6E7W - chains A and B; structure by X-ray diffraction, 2.67 A resolution.

Chain A:
Protein: Glutamate receptor ionotropic, NMDA 1
Organism: Xenopus laevis
Notes: fragment: Extracellular residues 23-407
UniProtKB: A0A1L8F5J9 (NMDZ1_XENLA), isoform A0A1L8F5J9-8; residue numbers follow UniProt; this construct covers 23-407
Amino-acid sequence (385 residues; each row starts with the number of its first residue):
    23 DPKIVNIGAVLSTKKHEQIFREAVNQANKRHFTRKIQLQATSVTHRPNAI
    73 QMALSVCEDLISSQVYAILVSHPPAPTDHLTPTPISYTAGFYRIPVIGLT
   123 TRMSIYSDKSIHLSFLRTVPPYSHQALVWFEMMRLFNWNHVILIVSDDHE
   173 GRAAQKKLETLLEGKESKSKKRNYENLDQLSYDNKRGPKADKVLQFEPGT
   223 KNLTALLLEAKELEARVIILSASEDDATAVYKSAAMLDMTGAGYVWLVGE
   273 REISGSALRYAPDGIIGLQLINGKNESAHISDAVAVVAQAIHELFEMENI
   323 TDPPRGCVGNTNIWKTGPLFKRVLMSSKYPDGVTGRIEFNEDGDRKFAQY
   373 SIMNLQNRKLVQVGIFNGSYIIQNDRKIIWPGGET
Disordered / not traced: 98-100, 187-208, 406-407
Disulfide bonds: C79-C329
Glycans and other covalent adducts: N-acetylglucosamine (NAG) linked to N297, N321, N389
Differences from the reference sequence: engineered mutation Q61 (Asn in A0A1L8F5J9), Q371 (Asn in A0A1L8F5J9)
Ion coordination: Na+: F137, D364
Small-molecule neighbours: HXM (N-{4-[(2S)-3-{[2-(3,4-dichlorophenyl)ethyl](propan-2-yl)amino}-2-hydroxypropoxy]phenyl}methanesulfonamide): Y109, T110, F113, R115, K131, S132, I133, L135

Chain B:
Protein: Glutamate receptor ionotropic, NMDA 2B
Organism: Rattus norvegicus
Notes: fragment: Extracellular residues 32-394
UniProtKB: Q00960 (NMDE2_RAT); residue numbers follow UniProt; this construct covers 32-394
Amino-acid sequence (363 residues; numbered 32 to 394; the number before each row is that of its first residue):
    32 PPSIGIAVILVGTSDEVAIKDAHEKDDFHHLSVVPRVELVAMNETDPKSI
    82 ITRICDLMSDRKIQGVVFADDTDQEAIAQILDFISAQTLTPILGIHGGSS
   132 MIMADKDESSMFFQFGPSIEQQASVMLNIMEEYDWYIFSIVTTYFPGYQD
   182 FVNKIRSTIENSFVGWELEEVLLLDMSLDDGDSKIQNQLKKLQSPIILLY
   232 CTKEEATYIFEVANSVGLTGYGYTWIVPSLVAGDTDTVPSEFPTGLISVS
   282 YDEWDYGLPARVRDGIAIITTAASDMLSEHSFIPEPKSSCYNTHEKRIYQ
   332 SNMLNRYLINVTFEGRDLSFSEDGYQMHPKLVIILLNKERKWERVGKWKD
   382 KSLQMKYYVWPRM
Disordered / not traced: 55-59
Disulfide bonds: C86-C321
Glycans and other covalent adducts: N-acetylglucosamine (NAG) linked to N74, N341
Differences from the reference sequence: engineered mutation D348 (Asn in Q00960)
Small-molecule neighbours: HXM (N-{4-[(2S)-3-{[2-(3,4-dichlorophenyl)ethyl](propan-2-yl)amino}-2-hydroxypropoxy]phenyl}methanesulfonamide): P78, I82, Q110, I111, F114, M134, T174, Y175, F176, P177, L205, D206, M207, S208, E236
UniProt features mapped onto this chain:
  - binding site (Zn(2+)): H127, E284
  - glycosylation (N-linked (GlcNAc...) asparagine): N74, N341

Chain A / chain B interface:
Residue-residue contacts - 48 pairs, chain A then chain B:
  P69(A) - H325(B)
  N70(A) - C321(B)  hydrogen bond (side chain-backbone)
  N70(A) - Y322(B)
  N70(A) - T324(B)  hydrogen bond
  N70(A) - H325(B)
  A71(A) - F114(B)
  A71(A) - Q118(B)
  I72(A) - I82(B)  hydrophobic
  I72(A) - F114(B)  hydrophobic
  I72(A) - Q118(B)
  I72(A) - T119(B)
  I72(A) - C321(B)  hydrophobic
  Q73(A) - Y322(B)
  L76(A) - I82(B)  hydrophobic
  L76(A) - T83(B)
  L76(A) - Y322(B)  hydrophobic
  E80(A) - K79(B)  salt bridge
  F113(A) - P78(B)
  F113(A) - A107(B)  hydrophobic
  Y114(A) - D77(B)
  Y114(A) - P78(B)
  K131(A) - Y175(B)
  K131(A) - D206(B)
  K131(A) - S208(B)
  S132(A) - Y175(B)  hydrogen bond (side chain-backbone)
  S132(A) - P177(B)
  S132(A) - Y179(B)
  L135(A) - S208(B)
  C329(A) - D77(B)
  C329(A) - K79(B)
  V330(A) - D77(B)
  V330(A) - K79(B)
  V330(A) - S80(B)
  G331(A) - E75(B)
  G331(A) - D77(B)  hydrogen bond (backbone-side chain)
  N332(A) - D77(B)
  T333(A) - T76(B)
  T333(A) - D77(B)
  T333(A) - Q105(B)
  P340(A) - S208(B)
  P340(A) - L209(B)
  P340(A) - D210(B)  hydrogen bond (backbone-backbone)
  L341(A) - D210(B)
  K343(A) - S208(B)  hydrogen bond
  K343(A) - L209(B)
  R344(A) - L209(B)
  R344(A) - D210(B)  salt bridge
  R344(A) - D213(B)  salt bridge
Other interface residues (no listed pair), chain A (25 interface residues in all): A75, C79, P106, Y109
Other interface residues (no listed pair), chain B (28 interface residues in all): C86, I111, N323

Overview:
The interface between chain A and chain B involves 25 residues on one side and 28 on the other, with 6
hydrogen bonds and 3 salt bridges. Polar pairs include E80(A)-K79(B), R344(A)-D210(B) and R344(A)-D213(B).
Compound HXM is bound between chain A and chain B.
Here chain A is Glutamate receptor ionotropic, NMDA 1 (Xenopus laevis) and chain B is Glutamate receptor
ionotropic, NMDA 2B (Rattus norvegicus). Entry 6E7W (Heterodimer of the GluN1b-GluN2B NMDA receptor
amino-terminal domains bound to allosteric inhibitor 93-115) was determined by X-ray diffraction.
